PDB entry 8IO8 | electron microscopy, 2.17 A resolution | chains A and B

Chain A (and B):
Molecule: Probable phosphoketolase
Organism: Synechococcus elongatus (strain ATCC 33912 / PCC 7942 / FACHB-805)
Notes: EC 4.1.2.-; chain B of this document is another copy of the same molecule, construct and numbering; everything in this record applies to it too
UniProt: Q31LF9 (PHK_SYNE7); residue numbers follow UniProt; this construct covers 1-796
Sequence (796 residues; each row starts with the number of its first residue):
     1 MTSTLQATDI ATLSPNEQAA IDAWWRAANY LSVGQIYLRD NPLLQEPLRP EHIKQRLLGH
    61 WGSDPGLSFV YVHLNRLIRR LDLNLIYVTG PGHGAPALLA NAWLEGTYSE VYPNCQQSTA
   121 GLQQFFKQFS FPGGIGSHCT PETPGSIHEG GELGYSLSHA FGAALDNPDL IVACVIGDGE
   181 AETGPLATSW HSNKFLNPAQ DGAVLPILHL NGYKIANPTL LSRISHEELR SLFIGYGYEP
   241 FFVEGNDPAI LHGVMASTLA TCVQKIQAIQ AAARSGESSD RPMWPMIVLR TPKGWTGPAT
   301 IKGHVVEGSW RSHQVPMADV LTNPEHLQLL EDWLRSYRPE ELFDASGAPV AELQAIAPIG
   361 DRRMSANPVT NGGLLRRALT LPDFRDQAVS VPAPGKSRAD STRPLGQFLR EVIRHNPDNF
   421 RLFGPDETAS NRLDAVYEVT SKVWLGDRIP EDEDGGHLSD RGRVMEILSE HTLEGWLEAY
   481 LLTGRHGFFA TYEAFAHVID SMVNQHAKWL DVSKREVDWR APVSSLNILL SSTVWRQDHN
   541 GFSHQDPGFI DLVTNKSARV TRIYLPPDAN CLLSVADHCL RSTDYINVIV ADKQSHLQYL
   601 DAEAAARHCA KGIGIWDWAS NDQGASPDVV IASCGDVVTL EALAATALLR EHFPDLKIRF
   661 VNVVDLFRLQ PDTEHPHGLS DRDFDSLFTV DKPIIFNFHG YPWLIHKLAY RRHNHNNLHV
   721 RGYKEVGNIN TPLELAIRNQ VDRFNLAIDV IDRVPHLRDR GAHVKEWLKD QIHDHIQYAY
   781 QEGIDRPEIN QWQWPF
Not modelled in the structure: 1-8
Ion coordination: Mg2+: Asp178, Asn211, Tyr213 (together with thiamine diphosphate)
Residues lining bound ligands:
  - AMP-PNP (ANP; phosphoaminophosphonic acid-adenylate ester), molecule 1: Pro702, Trp703, His706, His715, Leu718, His719, Val720, Arg721, Arg753
  - AMP-PNP (ANP), molecule 2: His706, Lys707, Tyr710, Arg711, His715
  - thiamine diphosphate (TPP), molecule 1: Ser63, Pro91, His93, Gly151, Glu152, Leu153, Gly177, Asp178, Gly179, Glu180, Thr183, His209, Asn211, Tyr213, Lys214, Ile215, Thr219, Lys293, His313
  - thiamine diphosphate (TPP), molecule 2: Glu427, Leu468, Glu470, Phe495, Asn540
From the paper describing this entry:
  - binding site for AMP-PNP: His706, Tyr710, Arg711, His719, Arg721, Arg753
  - mutagenesis - H706A, Y710A: decreased catalytic activity
  - contacts within the chain: Tyr492-Asn540, Asp538-Lys593, Asp551-Trp703 (hydrogen bond), Trp703-Lys707 (cation-pi contact)
  - conformationally variable residues (side-chain flip): Trp703
  - allosteric site: Pro702, Trp703, His706, Tyr710, Arg711, His719, Arg721, Arg753

How chain A and chain B interact:
Pairs across the interface (184; chain A residue first):
  Arg39(A) with Glu782(B), salt bridge
  Gln55(A) with Glu782(B); Ile784(B)
  Arg56(A) with Gln537(B), hydrogen bond (side chain-backbone); Ile729(B); Asn730(B), hydrogen bond (side chain-backbone); Ile784(B)
  Leu58(A) with Asp538(B); His539(B); Ile729(B), hydrophobic
  His60(A) with His539(B), hydrogen bond
  Ser130(A) with Ile729(B)
  Phe131(A) with Ile729(B); Tyr780(B); Glu782(B); Gly783(B)
  Pro132(A) with Ile729(B); Thr731(B); Glu734(B); Ala779(B); Tyr780(B); Gly783(B)
  Gly133(A) with Tyr780(B)
  Gly134(A) with Asn728(B)
  His138(A) with Gly541(B)
  Gly151(A) with Phe495(B); Phe542(B)
  Glu152(A) with Phe495(B); Val498(B); Phe542(B)
  Gly179(A) with Leu468(B)
  Glu182(A) with Thr188(B), hydrogen bond (backbone-side chain); Ile467(B); Leu468(B), hydrogen bond (side chain-backbone); Ser469(B)
  Thr183(A) with Thr188(B), hydrogen bond (backbone-side chain)
  Gly184(A) with Gly184(B); Thr188(B), hydrogen bond (backbone-side chain); Ser469(B)
  Ala187(A) with Ala187(B), hydrophobic; Thr188(B)
  Thr188(A) with Glu182(B), hydrogen bond (side chain-backbone); Thr183(B); Gly184(B); Ala187(B)
  His191(A) with Leu220(B)
  Lys194(A) with Ile224(B)
  Tyr213(A) with Ile449(B); Asp452(B)
  Lys214(A) with Asp426(B); Ile467(B); Leu468(B)
  Ile215(A) with Asp426(B), hydrogen bond (backbone-side chain); Ser430(B)
  Ala216(A) with Asp426(B), hydrogen bond (backbone-side chain); Lys442(B)
  Asn217(A) with Asp426(B), hydrogen bond; Lys442(B), hydrogen bond; Leu458(B); Glu466(B)
  Pro218(A) with Trp444(B); Leu458(B), hydrophobic
  Thr219(A) with Trp444(B)
  Leu220(A) with His191(B); Trp444(B), hydrophobic; Ile467(B), hydrophobic
  Arg223(A) with Trp444(B); Asp447(B), hydrogen bond (side chain-backbone); Arg448(B); Ile449(B); Asp452(B), salt bridge
  Ile224(A) with Lys194(B)
  Glu228(A) with Ile234(B); Gly235(B); Gly237(B); Arg281(B), salt bridge; Met283(B)
  Ser231(A) with Ser231(B); Gly235(B)
  Leu232(A) with Leu232(B); Gly235(B); Tyr236(B), hydrophobic
  Ile234(A) with Glu228(B); Ser231(B)
  Gly235(A) with Glu228(B); Ser231(B); Leu232(B)
  Tyr236(A) with Leu232(B), hydrophobic; Tyr236(B), hydrogen bond
  Gly237(A) with Glu228(B)
  Arg281(A) with Glu228(B), salt bridge
  Met283(A) with Glu228(B)
  His304(A) with Asp454(B)
  Trp310(A) with Gly455(B)
  Arg311(A) with Asp454(B), salt bridge
  Gln314(A) with His539(B)
  Asp426(A) with Lys214(B); Ile215(B), hydrogen bond (side chain-backbone); Ala216(B), hydrogen bond (side chain-backbone); Asn217(B), hydrogen bond
  Ser430(A) with Ile215(B)
  Lys442(A) with Ala216(B); Asn217(B), hydrogen bond
  Trp444(A) with Pro218(B); Thr219(B); Leu220(B), hydrophobic; Arg223(B)
  Asp447(A) with Arg223(B), hydrogen bond (backbone-side chain)
  Arg448(A) with Arg223(B)
  Ile449(A) with Tyr213(B); Arg223(B)
  Asp452(A) with Arg223(B), salt bridge
  Asp454(A) with His304(B); Arg311(B), salt bridge
  Gly455(A) with Trp310(B)
  Leu458(A) with Asn217(B); Pro218(B), hydrophobic
  Glu466(A) with Asn217(B)
  Ile467(A) with Glu182(B); Lys214(B); Leu220(B), hydrophobic
  Leu468(A) with Gly179(B); Glu182(B), hydrogen bond (backbone-side chain); Lys214(B)
  Ser469(A) with Glu182(B); Gly184(B)
  Phe495(A) with Gly151(B); Glu152(B)
  His497(A) with Asn504(B); Leu552(B)
  Val498(A) with Glu152(B)
  Asp500(A) with Asp500(B); Leu552(B)
  Asn504(A) with His497(B)
  Gln505(A) with Phe542(B)
  Lys508(A) with Phe542(B); His544(B)
  Val512(A) with His544(B)
  Gln537(A) with Arg56(B), hydrogen bond (backbone-side chain)
  Asp538(A) with Leu58(B)
  His539(A) with Leu58(B); His60(B), hydrogen bond; Gln314(B)
  Gly541(A) with His138(B)
  Phe542(A) with Glu149(B); Gly151(B); Glu152(B); Gln505(B); Lys508(B)
  Ser543(A) with Lys508(B)
  His544(A) with Lys508(B); Val512(B)
  Asp546(A) with Lys556(B), salt bridge
  Leu552(A) with His497(B); Asp500(B)
  Asn555(A) with Trp703(B), hydrogen bond
  Lys556(A) with Asp546(B), salt bridge
  Arg559(A) with Glu725(B), salt bridge
  Trp703(A) with Asn555(B), hydrogen bond; Trp703(B), hydrophobic; Lys707(B)
  Lys707(A) with Trp703(B)
  Ile729(A) with Leu58(B), hydrophobic; Ser130(B); Phe131(B); Pro132(B); Ile135(B); Gly136(B); Ser137(B)
  Asn730(A) with Arg56(B), hydrogen bond (backbone-side chain)
  Thr731(A) with Pro132(B)
  Glu734(A) with Pro132(B)
  Ala779(A) with Pro132(B)
  Tyr780(A) with Lys127(B); Phe131(B); Pro132(B); Gly133(B)
  Glu782(A) with Arg39(B), salt bridge; Gln55(B); Phe131(B)
  Gly783(A) with Phe131(B); Pro132(B)
  Ile784(A) with Gln55(B); Arg56(B)
Also at the interface, not in a pair above, chain A (112 interface residues in all): Lys127, Ile135, Gly136, Glu142, Leu153, Glu180, Pro185, Phe195, Leu221, Ser225, Val305, Ala429, Gly446, His471, Ser501, Glu516, Asn540, Asp551, Tyr701, Asn728, Pro732, Gln781
Also at the interface, not in a pair above, chain B (111 interface residues in all): Leu153, Glu180, Pro185, Phe195, Leu221, Ser225, Ala429, Gly446, His471, Ala494, Ser501, Glu516, Asn540, Asp551, Tyr701, Pro732, Gln781
From the paper, about this interface:
  - pairs named by the authors: Trp703(A)-Asn555(B) (hydrogen bond)

In short:
The interface between chain A and chain B involves 112 residues on one side and 111 on the other; the contacts
include 25 hydrogen bonds and 11 salt bridges. Polar pairs include Arg39(A)-Glu782(B), Arg223(A)-Asp452(B) and
Glu228(A)-Arg281(B). The paper describes a hydrogen bond between Trp703(A) and Asn555(B). The paper reports a
binding site for AMP-PNP at His706(A), Tyr710(A) and Arg711(A) among others; H706A and Y710A of chain A reduce
catalytic activity.
Both chains are Probable phosphoketolase (Synechococcus elongatus (strain ATCC 33912 / PCC 7942 / FACHB-805)).
Entry 8IO8 (Cryo-EM structure of cyanobacteria phosphoketolase complexed with AMPPNPin dimeric assembly) was
determined by electron microscopy together with 8IO6, 8IO7, 8IO9, 8IOA and 8IOE from the same study.
